Entry 6H8K (X-ray diffraction, 3.79 A resolution); this record covers chains 2 and 4 of the 73 polymer chains in the assembly.

Chain 2:
Molecule: NADH-ubiquinone oxidoreductase chain 2, NADH dehydrogenase subunit 2
Organism: Yarrowia lipolytica
Notes: EC 7.1.1.2
UniProtKB: Q9B6C8 (NU2M_YARLI); residues 1-415 carry their UniProt numbers (339 of 434 residues fall inside the UniProt entry; the rest is not from it)
Chain sequence (434 residues; each row starts with the number of its first residue; note: 45 numbers in that range are skipped by the numbering (no residue carries them; nothing is unmodelled there); X marks 95 residues of unknown identity (built as UNK)):
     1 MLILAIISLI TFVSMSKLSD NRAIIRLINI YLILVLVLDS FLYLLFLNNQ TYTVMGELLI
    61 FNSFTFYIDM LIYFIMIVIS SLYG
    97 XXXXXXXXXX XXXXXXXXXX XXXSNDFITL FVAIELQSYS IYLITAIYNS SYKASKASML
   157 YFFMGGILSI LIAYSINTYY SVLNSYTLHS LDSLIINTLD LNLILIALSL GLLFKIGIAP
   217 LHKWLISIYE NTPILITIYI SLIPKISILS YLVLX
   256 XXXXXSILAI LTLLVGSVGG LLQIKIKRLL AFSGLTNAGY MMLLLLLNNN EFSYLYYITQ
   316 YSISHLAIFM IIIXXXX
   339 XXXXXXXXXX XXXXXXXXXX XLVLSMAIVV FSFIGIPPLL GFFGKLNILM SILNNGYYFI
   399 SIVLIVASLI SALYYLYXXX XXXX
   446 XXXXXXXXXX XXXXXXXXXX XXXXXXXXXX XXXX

Chain 4:
Molecule: NADH-ubiquinone oxidoreductase chain 4
Organism: Yarrowia lipolytica
Notes: EC 7.1.1.2
UniProtKB: Q9B6D6 (NU4M_YARLI); residues 136-471 carry their UniProt numbers (257 of 470 residues fall inside the UniProt entry; the rest is not from it)
Chain sequence (470 residues; row label = number of the first residue in the row; note: 16 numbers in that range are skipped by the numbering (no residue carries them; nothing is unmodelled there); X marks 213 residues of unknown identity (built as UNK)):
     1 XXXXXXXXXX XXXXXXXX
    22 XXXXXXXXXX XXXXXXXXXX XXXXXXXXXX X
    57 XXXXXXXXXX X
    76 XXXXXXXXXX XXXXXXXXXX XXXXXXXXXX XXXXXXXXXX XXXXXXXXXX XXXXXXXXXX
   136 SFYILFEATL PLLFILIHIY GSSDSERASF YVLMFTLSGS LFMLLSIVVI SIVLNTTNFI
   196 NHNLFVLSLD LQTIIWLGLF IAIMVKTPLF PIHVWLPVVH SESPLAGSMI LAGLILKLAL
   256 YAILRLLLPL LCEAQILYTP MIYIISLLTI ILTSLATLRQ IDLKVIIAYS SISHMGIAIL
   316 GVCSNTSLGI XXXXXXXXXX XXXXXXXXXX XXXXXXXXXX XXXXXXYKGL TTYMPQLATY
   376 IIILSFANIG TPLTGNFTGE FLSLQGGFIR NPIXXXXXXX XXXXXXXXXX XXXXXXXXXX
   437 XXXXXXXXXX XXXXXFIMNI LIISTLIIGI CPQIMXXXXX XXXXXXXXXX

How chain 2 and chain 4 interact:
Contacting residue pairs (32):
  F369(2) - P146(4)  hydrophobic
  F369(2) - F149(4)  hydrophobic
  F369(2) - L168(4)  hydrophobic
  I372(2) - L172(4)  hydrophobic
  G373(2) - L172(4)
  I374(2) - E142(4)
  I374(2) - L145(4)  hydrophobic
  I374(2) - L172(4)  hydrophobic
  P375(2) - Y138(4)  hydrophobic
  P375(2) - E142(4)
  P376(2) - I139(4)
  P376(2) - E142(4)
  P376(2) - A143(4)
  F380(2) - I139(4)  hydrophobic
  L384(2) - L179(4)  hydrophobic
  M388(2) - V183(4)  hydrophobic
  M388(2) - S186(4)
  L391(2) - L180(4)
  L391(2) - V183(4)  hydrophobic
  L391(2) - V184(4)  hydrophobic
  I403(2) - L176(4)  hydrophobic
  I403(2) - L180(4)  hydrophobic
  L407(2) - M169(4)
  L407(2) - L172(4)  hydrophobic
  L407(2) - S173(4)
  L407(2) - L176(4)  hydrophobic
  A410(2) - M169(4)  hydrophobic
  L411(2) - M169(4)  hydrophobic
  L414(2) - F149(4)  hydrophobic
  L414(2) - F165(4)  hydrophobic
  L414(2) - L168(4)  hydrophobic
  L414(2) - M169(4)  hydrophobic
Other interface residues (no listed pair), chain 2 (17 interface residues in all): L387, S399
Other interface residues (no listed pair), chain 4 (21 interface residues in all): H153, E161, I187

In short:
17 residues of chain 2 and 21 residues of chain 4 are in contact.
Chain 2 is NADH-ubiquinone oxidoreductase chain 2, NADH dehydrogenase subunit 2 and chain 4 is NADH-ubiquinone
oxidoreductase chain 4, both from Yarrowia lipolytica; the structure, Crystal structure of a variant (Q133C in
PSST) of Yarrowia lipolytica complex I, was determined by X-ray diffraction.
